PDB entry 1EGG | X-ray diffraction, 2.30 A resolution | chains A and B

== Chain A (and B) ==
Molecule: Macrophage mannose receptor
Organism: Homo sapiens
Notes: fragment: carbohydrate-recognition domain 4; chain B of this document is another copy of the same molecule, construct and numbering; everything in this record applies to it too
UniProt: P22897 (MANR1_HUMAN); residues 624-770 here correspond to UniProt positions 642-788 (UniProt number = residue number + 18)
Sequence (147 residues; each row starts with the number of its first residue):
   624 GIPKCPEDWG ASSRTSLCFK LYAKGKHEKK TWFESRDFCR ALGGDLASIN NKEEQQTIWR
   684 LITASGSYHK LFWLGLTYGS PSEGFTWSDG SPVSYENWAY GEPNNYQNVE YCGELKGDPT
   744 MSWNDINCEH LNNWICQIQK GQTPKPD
Not modelled in the structure: 624-627, 703-706, 764-770 (chain B: 624, 769-770)
Cystine bridges: Cys628-Cys641, Cys662-Cys759, Cys735-Cys751
Sequence notes: conflict Gly624 (Pro642 in P22897), Ile625 (Glu643 in P22897), Asp770 (Glu788 in P22897)
Ion coordination: Ca2+ site 1: Glu725 (shared with Glu719(B) of chain B); Ca2+ site 2: Glu725, Asn727, Asn728, Asn747, Asp748

== How chain A and chain B interact ==
Residue-residue contacts (1):
  Ala664(A) - Thr766(B)
Other interface residues (no listed pair), chain B (2 interface residues in all): Pro767

== In short ==
The interface between chain A and chain B involves 1 residues on one side and 2 on the other. The Ca2+ site 2
is built by Glu725(A), Asn727(A), Asn728(A), Asn747(A) and Asp748(A).
Both chains are Macrophage mannose receptor (Homo sapiens). Entry 1EGG (Structure of a C-type
carbohydrate-recognition domain (crd-4) from the macrophage mannose receptor) was determined by X-ray
diffraction, deposited together with 1EGI.
